6NQU - chain A; structure by X-ray diffraction, 2.70 A resolution.

# Chain A
Molecule: Lysine-specific histone demethylase 1A
Organism: Homo sapiens
Notes: EC 1.-.-.-
Reference sequence: O60341 (KDM1A_HUMAN); numbering as in UniProt (aligned over 173-830)
Sequence (658 residues; each row starts with the number of its first residue):
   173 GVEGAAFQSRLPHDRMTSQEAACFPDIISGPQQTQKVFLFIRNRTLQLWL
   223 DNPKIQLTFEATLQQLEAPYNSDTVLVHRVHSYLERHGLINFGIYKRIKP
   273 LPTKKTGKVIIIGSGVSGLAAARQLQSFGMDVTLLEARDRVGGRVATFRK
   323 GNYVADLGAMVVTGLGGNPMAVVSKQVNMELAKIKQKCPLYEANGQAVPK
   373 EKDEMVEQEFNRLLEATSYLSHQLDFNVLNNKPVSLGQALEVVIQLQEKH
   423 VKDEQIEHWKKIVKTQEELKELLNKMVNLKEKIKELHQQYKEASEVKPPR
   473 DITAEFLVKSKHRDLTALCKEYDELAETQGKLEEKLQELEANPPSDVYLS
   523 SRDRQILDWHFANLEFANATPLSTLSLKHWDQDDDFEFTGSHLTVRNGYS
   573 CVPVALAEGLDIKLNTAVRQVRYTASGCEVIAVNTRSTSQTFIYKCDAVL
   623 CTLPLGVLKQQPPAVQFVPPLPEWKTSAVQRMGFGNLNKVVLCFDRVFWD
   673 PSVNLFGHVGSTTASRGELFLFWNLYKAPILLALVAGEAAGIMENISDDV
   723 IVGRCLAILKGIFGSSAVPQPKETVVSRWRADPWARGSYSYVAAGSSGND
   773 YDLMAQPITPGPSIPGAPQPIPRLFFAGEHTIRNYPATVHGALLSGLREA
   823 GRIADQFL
Not modelled in the structure: 462-474, 783-791
Ligand contacts: gsk2879552 (KWM; [[(2R,3S,4R,5R)-5-(6-aminopurin-9-yl)-3,4-bis(oxidanyl)oxolan-2-yl]methoxy-oxidanyl-phosphoryl] [(2R,3S,4S)-5-[(9S,11R)-15,16-dimethyl-11-oxidanyl-5,7-bis(oxidanylidene)-9-phenyl-2,4,6,12-tetrazabicyclo[11.4.0]heptadeca-1(17),13,15-trien-2-yl]-2,3,4-tris(oxidanyl)pentyl] hydrogen phosphate): I284, G285, S286, G287, V288, S289, G290, L307, E308, A309, R310, G314, G315, R316, V317, L329, G330, A331, M332, V333, T335, F538, T588, A589, V590, T624, L625, P626, V629, V637, L659, K661, W751, W756, S760, Y761, G800, E801, A809, T810, V811, A814

# Summary
Chain A binds gsk2879552.
Chain A is Lysine-specific histone demethylase 1A (Homo sapiens); the structure, Human LSD1 in complex with
GSK2879552, was determined by X-ray diffraction (same publication as 6NR5 and 6NQM).
